6EE1 - chains B and C of the 4 polymer chains in the assembly; structure by X-ray diffraction, 2.36 A resolution.

Chain B (and C):
Name: Isocitrate lyase 2
Source organism: Mycobacterium tuberculosis (strain CDC 1551 / Oshkosh)
Notes: EC 4.1.3.1; chain C of this document is another copy of the same molecule, construct and numbering; everything in this record applies to it too
Reference sequence: Q8VJU4 (ACEA2_MYCTO); residue numbers follow UniProt; this construct covers 1-766
Sequence (786 residues; each row starts with the number of its first residue; numbers below 1 keep their minus sign (Met-19 is residue -19)):
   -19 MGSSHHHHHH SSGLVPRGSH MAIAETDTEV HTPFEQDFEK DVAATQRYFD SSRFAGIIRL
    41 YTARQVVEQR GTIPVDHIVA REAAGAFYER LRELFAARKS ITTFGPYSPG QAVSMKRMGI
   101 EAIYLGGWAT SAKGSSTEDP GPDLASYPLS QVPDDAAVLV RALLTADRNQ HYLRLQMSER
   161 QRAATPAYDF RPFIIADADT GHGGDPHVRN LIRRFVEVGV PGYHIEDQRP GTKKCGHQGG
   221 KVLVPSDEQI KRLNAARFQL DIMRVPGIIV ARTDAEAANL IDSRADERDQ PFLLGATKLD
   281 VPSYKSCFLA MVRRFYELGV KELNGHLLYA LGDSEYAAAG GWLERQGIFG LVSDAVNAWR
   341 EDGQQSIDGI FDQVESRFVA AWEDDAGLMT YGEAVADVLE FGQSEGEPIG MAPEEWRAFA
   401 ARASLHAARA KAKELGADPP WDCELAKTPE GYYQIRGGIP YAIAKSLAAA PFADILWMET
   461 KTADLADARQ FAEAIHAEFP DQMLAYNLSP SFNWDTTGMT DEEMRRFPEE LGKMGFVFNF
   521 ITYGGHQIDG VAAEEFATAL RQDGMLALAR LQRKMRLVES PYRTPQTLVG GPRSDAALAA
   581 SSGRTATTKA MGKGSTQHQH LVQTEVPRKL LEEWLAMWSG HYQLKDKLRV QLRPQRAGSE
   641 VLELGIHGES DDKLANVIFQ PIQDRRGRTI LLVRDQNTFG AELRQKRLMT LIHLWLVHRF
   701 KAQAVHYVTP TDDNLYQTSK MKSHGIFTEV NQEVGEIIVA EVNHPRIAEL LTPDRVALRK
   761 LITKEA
Disordered / not traced: -19 to 10, 217-218, 343, 383-391, 416, 589-600, 765-766 (chain C: -19 to 11, 217-218, 277-278, 343-344, 381-390, 416, 588-601, 765-766)
Construct notes: initiating methionine (-19); expression tag (-18 to 0)
Ion coordination: Mg2+: Ala450, Ala453
Small-molecule neighbours: acetyl coenzyme A (ACO): Val673, Arg674, Asp675, Gln676, Asn677, Thr678, Leu683, Arg684, Gln685, Lys686, Arg687, Leu688, Met689, Thr690, Tyr707, Val708, Thr709, Pro710, Thr711, Asp713, Asn714, Tyr716, Gln717, Lys720, Met721, His724, Lys764
UniProt features mapped onto this chain:
  - active site: Cys215 (Proton acceptor)
  - binding site (substrate): Gly106 to Trp108, Gly216, His217, Arg252, Asn487 to Ser491, Thr522
  - binding site (Mg(2+)): Asp177
Reported in the primary citation:
  - catalytic residues: Lys213 to His217 (by similarity / conservation)

How chain B and chain C interact:
Residue-residue contacts - 87 pairs, chain B then chain C:
  Ile38(B) - Leu307(C)  hydrophobic
  Arg39(B) - Asn304(C)  hydrogen bond (backbone-side chain)
  Leu40(B) - Asn304(C)
  Leu40(B) - Leu307(C)  hydrophobic
  Thr42(B) - Glu302(C)
  Gln45(B) - Glu302(C)
  Thr117(B) - Arg193(C)  hydrogen bond (backbone-side chain)
  Thr117(B) - Arg194(C)  hydrogen bond
  Glu118(B) - Asn190(C)  hydrogen bond
  Glu118(B) - Arg193(C)  salt bridge
  Glu118(B) - Arg194(C)  salt bridge
  Asp119(B) - Arg193(C)  salt bridge
  Leu124(B) - Pro186(C)  hydrophobic
  Leu124(B) - His187(C)
  Ala125(B) - His187(C)  hydrogen bond (backbone-side chain)
  Ser126(B) - Leu129(C)
  Ser126(B) - Pro186(C)
  Ser126(B) - His187(C)
  Ser126(B) - Asn190(C)  hydrogen bond (backbone-side chain)
  Pro128(B) - Pro128(C)  hydrophobic
  Pro128(B) - Ser130(C)
  Pro128(B) - Arg194(C)
  Leu129(B) - Ser126(C)
  Ser130(B) - Pro128(C)
  Gly184(B) - Gly211(C)
  Pro186(B) - Ser126(C)
  His187(B) - Leu124(C)
  His187(B) - Ala125(C)  hydrogen bond (side chain-backbone)
  His187(B) - Ser126(C)
  His187(B) - Pro210(C)
  Asn190(B) - Glu118(C)  hydrogen bond
  Asn190(B) - Ser126(C)  hydrogen bond (side chain-backbone)
  Arg193(B) - Thr117(C)  hydrogen bond (side chain-backbone)
  Arg193(B) - Glu118(C)  salt bridge
  Arg193(B) - Asp119(C)  salt bridge
  Arg194(B) - Thr117(C)  hydrogen bond
  Arg194(B) - Glu118(C)  salt bridge
  Arg194(B) - Pro128(C)
  Arg209(B) - Glu228(C)  salt bridge
  Pro210(B) - His187(C)
  Gly211(B) - Gly184(C)
  Asp227(B) - Leu308(C)
  Asp227(B) - Tyr309(C)  hydrogen bond
  Asp227(B) - Pro429(C)
  Asp227(B) - Glu430(C)
  Glu228(B) - Arg209(C)  salt bridge
  Ile230(B) - Leu308(C)  hydrophobic
  Lys231(B) - Leu308(C)
  Lys231(B) - Glu430(C)
  Arg264(B) - Glu424(C)  salt bridge
  Ala265(B) - Lys285(C)  hydrogen bond (backbone-side chain)
  Ala265(B) - Lys427(C)
  Ala265(B) - Gly431(C)
  Glu267(B) - Lys285(C)  salt bridge
  Glu267(B) - Ala310(C)
  Glu267(B) - Leu311(C)
  Arg268(B) - Leu308(C)  hydrogen bond (side chain-backbone)
  Arg268(B) - Tyr309(C)
  Arg268(B) - Ala310(C)
  Lys285(B) - Ala265(C)  hydrogen bond (side chain-backbone)
  Lys285(B) - Glu267(C)  salt bridge
  Glu302(B) - Thr42(C)
  Asn304(B) - Arg39(C)  hydrogen bond (side chain-backbone)
  Asn304(B) - Leu40(C)
  Leu308(B) - Asp227(C)
  Leu308(B) - Ile230(C)  hydrophobic
  Leu308(B) - Lys231(C)
  Leu308(B) - Arg268(C)  hydrogen bond (backbone-side chain)
  Tyr309(B) - Asp227(C)  hydrogen bond
  Tyr309(B) - Arg268(C)
  Ala310(B) - Glu267(C)
  Ala310(B) - Arg268(C)
  Leu311(B) - Glu267(C)
  Glu315(B) - Ser404(C)
  Glu315(B) - His406(C)
  Gln345(B) - Arg44(C)
  Ser346(B) - Arg44(C)
  Ser404(B) - Glu315(C)  hydrogen bond
  His406(B) - Glu315(C)
  Ala407(B) - Glu315(C)
  Glu424(B) - Arg264(C)  salt bridge
  Glu424(B) - Glu424(C)
  Pro429(B) - Asp227(C)
  Glu430(B) - Asp227(C)
  Glu430(B) - Lys231(C)
  Gly431(B) - Ala265(C)
  Tyr433(B) - Tyr433(C)
Also at the interface, not in a pair above, chain B (57 interface residues in all): Tyr41, Tyr127, Gly183, Asp266, Leu307, Ser314, Lys427, Phe452
Also at the interface, not in a pair above, chain C (54 interface residues in all): Ile38, Tyr41, Tyr127, Gly183, Ser314, Ala407, Phe452

In short:
The interface between chain B and chain C involves 57 residues on one side and 54 on the other, with 19
hydrogen bonds and 12 salt bridges. Among the polar pairs are Glu118(B)-Arg193(C), Glu118(B)-Arg194(C) and
Asp119(B)-Arg193(C). Bound to chain B: acetyl coenzyme A. The paper reports the catalytic residue Lys213(B).
Chain B and chain C are both Isocitrate lyase 2 (Mycobacterium tuberculosis (strain CDC 1551 / Oshkosh)); the
structure, Crystal structure of Mycobacterium tuberculosis ICL2 in complex with acetyl-CoA, was determined by
X-ray diffraction (same publication as 6EDW and 6EDZ).
